2XQJ - chain A; structure by X-ray diffraction, 2.40 A resolution.

== Chain A ==
Protein: Cholinesterase
Organism: Homo sapiens
Notes: EC 3.1.1.8
UniProt: P06276 (CHLE_HUMAN); residues 3-529 here correspond to UniProt positions 31-557 (UniProt number = residue number + 28)
Amino-acid sequence (527 residues; numbered 3 to 529; the number before each row is that of its first residue):
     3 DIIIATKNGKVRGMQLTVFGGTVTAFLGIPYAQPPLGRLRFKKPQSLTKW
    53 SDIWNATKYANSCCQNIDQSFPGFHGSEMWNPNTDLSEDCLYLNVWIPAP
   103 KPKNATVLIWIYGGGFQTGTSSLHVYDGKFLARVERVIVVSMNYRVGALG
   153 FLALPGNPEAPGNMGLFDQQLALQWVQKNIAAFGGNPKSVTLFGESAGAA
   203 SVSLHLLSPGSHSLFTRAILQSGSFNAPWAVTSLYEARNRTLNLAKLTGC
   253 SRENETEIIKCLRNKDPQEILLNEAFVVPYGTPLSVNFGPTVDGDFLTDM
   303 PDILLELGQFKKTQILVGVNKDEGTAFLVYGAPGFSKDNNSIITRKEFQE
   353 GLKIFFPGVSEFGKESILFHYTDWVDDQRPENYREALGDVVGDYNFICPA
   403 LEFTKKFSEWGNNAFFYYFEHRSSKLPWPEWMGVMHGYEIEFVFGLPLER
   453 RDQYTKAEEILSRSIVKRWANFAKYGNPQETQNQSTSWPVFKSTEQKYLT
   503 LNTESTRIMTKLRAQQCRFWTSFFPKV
Sequence notes: engineered mutation Q17 (Asn45 in P06276), Q455 (Asn483 in P06276), Q481 (Asn509 in P06276), Q486 (Asn514 in P06276)
Disulfides: C65-C92, C252-C263, C400-C519
Glycans and other covalent adducts: N-acetylglucosamine (NAG) linked to N57, N106, N256, N485; glycan linked to N241, N341
Bound ions: Na+ near E443 (its only coordinating residue here)
Small-molecule neighbours:
  - glycine (GLY): L18, L29, Y61, W98, D129, K131
  - O-ethylmethylphosphonic acid ester group (VX): G115, G116, G117, S198, A199, W231, L286, V288, F398, H438
Swiss-Prot annotation at these positions:
  - active site: S198 (Acyl-ester intermediate), E325 (Charge relay system), H438 (Charge relay system)
  - binding site (tacrine): W82, H438
  - binding site (substrate): G116, G117
  - modified residue: S198 (Phosphoserine)
  - glycosylation (N-linked (GlcNAc...) asparagine): N57 (complex), N106 (complex), N241 (complex), N256 (complex), N341 (complex), N485

== Overview ==
Bound to chain A: glycine and O-ethylmethylphosphonic acid ester group. Covalently linked N-acetylglucosamine:
at N57, N106, N241, N256, N341 and N485. UniProt lists 3 active-site residues, tacrine-binding residues W82
and H438 and substrate-binding residues G116 and G117.
Chain A is Cholinesterase (Homo sapiens); the structure, X-ray Structure of human butyrylcholinesterase
inhibited by pure enantiomer VX-(R), was determined by X-ray diffraction together with 2XQF, 2XQG, 2XQI and
2XQK from the same study.
